PDB entry 8IA0 | electron microscopy, 2.70 A resolution | chains C1 and LF of the 64 polymer chains in the assembly

[Chain C1]
Molecule: 3341-nt RNA strand
From: Chaetomium thermophilum
Sequence (3341 nucleotides; each row starts with the number of its first residue):
     1 GGUUGACCUCGGAUCAGGUAGGAGGACCCGCUGAACUUAAGCAUAUCAAU
    51 AAGCGGAGGAAAAGAAACCAACAGGGAUUGCCCUAGUAACGGCGAGUGAA
   101 GCGGCAACAGCUCAAAUUUGAAAGCUGGCUUCGGCCCGCGUUGUAAUUUG
   151 GAGAGGAUGCUUUGGGCGAGGCUCCUUCUGAGUUCCCUGGAACGGGACGC
   201 CACAGAGGGUGAGAGCCCCGUAUAGUUGGAAGCCAAGCCUGUGUAAAGCU
   251 CCUUCGACGAGUCGAGUAGUUUGGGAAUGCUGCUCAAAAUGGGAGGUAAA
   301 UUUCUUCUAAAGCUAAAUACCGGCCAGAGACCGAUAGCGCACAAGUAGAG
   351 UGAUCGAAAGAUGAAAAGCACUUUGAAAAGAGGGUUAAAUAGCACGUGAA
   401 AUUGUUGAAAGGGAAGCGCUUGUGACCAGACUUGCGCCCGGCGGAUCAUC
   451 CGGUGUUCUCACCGGUGCACUCCGCCGGGCUCAGGCCAGCAUCGGUUCUG
   501 GCGGGGGGAUAAAGGCCCAGGGAAUGUGGCUCCUCCGGGAGUGUUAUAGC
   551 CCUGGGUGUAAUACCCUCGCCGGGACCGAGGACCGCGCUCUGCAAGGAUG
   601 CUGGCGUAAUGGUCACCAGCGACCCGUCUUGAAACACGGACCAAGGAGUC
   651 AAGGUUUUGCGCGAGUGUUUGGGUGUAAAACCCGCACGCGUAAUGAAAGU
   701 GAACGUAGGUGAGAGCUUCGGCGCAUCAUCGACCGAUCCUGAUGUAUUCG
   751 GAUGGAUUUGAGUAGGAGCGUUAAGCCUUGGACCCGAAAGAUGGUGAACU
   801 AUGCUUGGAUAGGGUGAAGCCAGAGGAAACUCUGGUGGAGGCUCGCAGCG
   851 GUUCUGACGUGCAAAUCGAUCGUCAAAUCUGAGCAUGGGGGCGAAAGACU
   901 AAUCGAACCAUCUAGUAGCUGGUUACCGCCGAAGUUUCCCUCAGGAUAGC
   951 AGUGUCGACCUUCAGUUUUAUGAGGUAAAGCGAAUGAUUAGGGACUCGGG
  1001 GGCGAUUUUUAGCCUUCAUCCAUUCUCAAACUUUAAAUAUGUAAGAAGCC
  1051 CUUGUUACUUAACUGAACGUGGGCAUUCGAAUGUAUCGACACUAGUGGGC
  1101 CAUUUUUGGUAAGCAGAACUGGCGAUGCGGGAUGAACCGAACGCGGGGUU
  1151 AAGGUGCCGGAGUGGACGCUCAUCAGACACCACAAAAGGCGUUAGUACAU
  1201 CUUGACAGCAGGACGGUGGCCAUGGAAGUCGGAAUCCGCUAAGGACUGUG
  1251 UAACAACUCACCUGCCGAAUGUACUAGCCCUGAAAAUGGAUGGCGCUCAA
  1301 GCGUCCCACCCAUACCCCGCCCUCAGGGUAGAAACGAUGCCCUGAGGAGU
  1351 AGGCGGCCGUGGAGGUCAGUGACGAAGCCUAGGGCGUGAGCCCGGGUCGA
  1401 ACGGCCUCUAGUGCAGAUCUUGGUGGUAGUAGCAAAUACUUCAAUGAGAA
  1451 CUUGAAGGACCGAAGUGGGGAAAGGUUCCAUGUGAACAGCGGUUGGACAU
  1501 GGGUUAGUCGAUCCUAAGCCAUAGGGAAGUUCCGUUUCAAAGGGGCACUC
  1551 GUGCCCCGUGUGGCGAAAGGGAAGCCGGUUAAUAUUCCGGCACCUGGAUG
  1601 UGGGUUUUGCGCGGCAACGCAACUGAACGCGGAGACGACGGCGGGGGCCC
  1651 CGGGCAGAGUUCUCUUUUCUUCUUAACGGUCUAUCACCCUGGAAACAGUU
  1701 UGUCUGGAGAUAGGGUUUAAUGGCCGGAAGAGCCCGACACUUCUGUCGGG
  1751 UCCGGUGCGCUCUCGACGUCCCUUGAAAAUCCGCGGGAGGGAAUAAUUCU
  1801 CACGCCAGGUCGUACUCAUAACCGCAGCAGGUCCCCAAGGUGAACAGCCU
  1851 CUGGUUGAUAGAACAAUGUAGAUAAGGGAAGUCGGCAAAAUAGAUCCGUA
  1901 ACUUCGGGAAAAGGAUUGGCUCUAAGGGUUGGGCACGUUGGGCUUUGGGC
  1951 GGACGCCCUGGGAGCAGAGGGCCUCUAGCCGGGCAACCGGCCGGCGGCCC
  2001 UCAGCACCCGGGGUUGAAGCCCUUAGCAGGCUUCGGCCGUCCGGCGUGCG
  2051 GUUAACAACCAACUUAGAACUGGUACGGACAGGGGGAAUCUGACUGUCUA
  2101 AUUAAAACAUAGCAUUGCGAUGGCCAGAAAGUGGUGUUGACGCAAUGUGA
  2151 UUUCUGCCCAGUGCUCUGAAUGUCAAAGUGAAGAAAUUCAACCAAGCGCG
  2201 GGUAAACGGCGGGAGUAACUAUGACUCUCUUAAGGUAGCCAAAUGCCUCG
  2251 UCAUCUAAUUAGUGACGCGCAUGAAUGGAUUAACGAGAUUCCCACUGUCC
  2301 CUAUCUACUAUCUAGCGAAACCACAGCCAAGGGAACGGGCUUGGCAAAAU
  2351 CAGCGGGGAAAGAAGACCCUGUUGAGCUUGACUCUAGUUUGACAUUGUGA
  2401 AAAGACAUAGGAGGUGUAGAAUAGGUGGGAGCUUCGGCGCCAGUGAAAUA
  2451 CCACUACUCCUAUUGUUUUUUUACUUAUUCAAUGAAGCGGGGCUGGACUU
  2501 GCGUCCAACUUCUGGAGUUAAGGUCCUUCGCGGGCCGACCCGGGUUGAAG
  2551 ACAUUGUCAGGUGGGGAGUUUGGCUGGGGCGGCACAUCUGUUAAACCAUA
  2601 ACGCAGGUGUCCUAAGGGGGGCUCAUGGAGAACAGAAAUCUCCAGUAGAA
  2651 CAAAAGGGUAAAAGUCCCCUUGAUUUUGAUUUUCAGUGUGAAUACAAACC
  2701 AUGAAAGUGUGGCCUAUCGAUCCUUUAGUCCCUCGAAAUUUGAGGCUAGA
  2751 GGUGCCAGAAAAGUUACCACAGGGAUAACUGGCUUGUGGCGGCCAAGCGU
  2801 UCAUAGCGACGUCGCUUUUUGAUCCUUCGAUGUCGGCUCUUCCUAUCAUA
  2851 CCGAAGCAGAAUUCGGUAAGCGUUGGAUUGUUCACCCACUAAUAGGGAAC
  2901 GUGAGCUGGGUUUAGACCGUCGUGAGACAGGUUAGUUUUACCCUACUGAU
  2951 GAACUCGUCGCAAUGGUAAUUCAGCUUAGUACGAGAGGAACCGCUGAUUC
  3001 AGAUAAUUGGUUUUUGCGGUUGUCCGACCGGGCAGUGCCGCGAAGCUACC
  3051 AUCUGCUGGAUAAUGGCUGAACGCCUCUAAGUCAGAAUCCAUGCCAGAAC
  3101 GCGACGAUACUACCCGCACGUUGUAGACGUAUAAGAAUAGGCUCCGGCCU
  3151 CGUAUCCUAGCAGGCGAUUCCUCCGCCGGCCUCGAAGUGGCCGUCGGUAA
  3201 UUCGCGUAUUGCAAUUUAGACACGCGCGGGAUCAAAUCCUUUGCAGACGA
  3251 CUUAGAUGUGCGAAAGGGUCCUGUAAGCAGUAGAGUAGCCUUGUUGUUAC
  3301 GAUCUGCUGAGGGUAAGCCCUCCUUCGCCUAGAUUUCCCAG
Unresolved in the structure: 1-2, 693-706, 847-854, 865-867, 901-905, 987-1028, 1074-1076, 1887-1893, 1914-1917, 2028-2040, 2082-2083, 2095, 2101-2109, 2150-2152, 2207-2242, 2273-2276, 2281, 2359-2362, 2485-2545, 2571-2721, 2753-2756, 2801-2804, 2817-2832, 2900-2903, 2911-2914, 2937-2940, 3338-3341

[Chain LF]
Name: 60S ribosomal protein l7-like protein
From: Chaetomium thermophilum
Reference sequence: G0SFL0 (G0SFL0_CHATD); numbering as in UniProt (aligned over 1-249)
Sequence (249 residues; row label = number of the first residue in the row):
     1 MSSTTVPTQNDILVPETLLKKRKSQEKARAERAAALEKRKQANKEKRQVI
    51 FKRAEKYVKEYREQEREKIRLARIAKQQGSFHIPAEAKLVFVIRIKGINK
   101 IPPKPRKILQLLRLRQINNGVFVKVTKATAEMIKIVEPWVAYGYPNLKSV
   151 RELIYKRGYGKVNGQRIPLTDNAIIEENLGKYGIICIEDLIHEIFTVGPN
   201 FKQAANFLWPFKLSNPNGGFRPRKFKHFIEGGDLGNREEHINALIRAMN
Unresolved in the structure: 1-2

[How chain C1 and chain LF interact]
Pairs across the interface (127):
  C447(C1) / Thr-5(LF)  hydrogen bond to the sugar
  A448(C1) / Ser-3(LF)  phosphate contact
  A448(C1) / Thr-4(LF)  sugar contact
  A448(C1) / Thr-5(LF)  sugar contact
  U449(C1) / Ser-3(LF)  phosphate contact
  U471(C1) / Thr-5(LF)  sugar contact
  C472(C1) / Thr-5(LF)  hydrogen bond to the phosphate
  C472(C1) / Val-6(LF)  sugar contact
  U497(C1) / Lys-156(LF)  salt bridge to the phosphate
  U497(C1) / Arg-157(LF)  salt bridge to the phosphate
  C498(C1) / Asn-217(LF)  hydrogen bond to the phosphate
  U499(C1) / Asn-217(LF)  hydrogen bond to the phosphate
  G506(C1) / Arg-66(LF)  hydrogen bond to the phosphate
  G507(C1) / Arg-66(LF)  salt bridge to the phosphate
  G507(C1) / Ile-69(LF)  sugar contact
  G507(C1) / Arg-73(LF)  salt bridge to the phosphate
  G508(C1) / Arg-73(LF)  salt bridge to the phosphate
  G508(C1) / Lys-76(LF)  sugar contact
  A509(C1) / Lys-76(LF)  salt bridge to the phosphate
  U510(C1) / Arg-73(LF)  base contact
  U510(C1) / Lys-76(LF)  salt bridge to the phosphate
  C566(C1) / Asn-146(LF)  hydrogen bond to the phosphate
  U567(C1) / Asn-146(LF)  hydrogen bond to the phosphate
  U567(C1) / Lys-148(LF)  sugar contact
  U567(C1) / Arg-246(LF)  salt bridge to the phosphate
  C568(C1) / Lys-148(LF)  salt bridge to the phosphate
  G585(C1) / Lys-40(LF)  salt bridge to the phosphate
  C586(C1) / Lys-40(LF)  salt bridge to the phosphate
  C586(C1) / Asn-43(LF)  phosphate contact
  C586(C1) / Asp-171(LF)  hydrogen bond to the sugar
  G587(C1) / Asn-43(LF)  phosphate contact
  G587(C1) / Arg-47(LF)  hydrogen bond to the phosphate
  C588(C1) / Arg-47(LF)  salt bridge to the phosphate
  A964(C1) / Lys-107(LF)  hydrogen bond to the phosphate
  A964(C1) / Leu-111(LF)  base contact
  G965(C1) / Pro-103(LF)  sugar contact
  G965(C1) / Lys-104(LF)  sugar contact
  G965(C1) / Lys-107(LF)  salt bridge to the phosphate
  U966(C1) / Lys-104(LF)  hydrogen bond to the phosphate
  U966(C1) / Lys-107(LF)  sugar contact
  U966(C1) / Ile-108(LF)  sugar contact
  U966(C1) / Leu-111(LF)  base contact
  U966(C1) / Met-132(LF)  base contact
  U967(C1) / Lys-104(LF)  salt bridge to the phosphate
  U967(C1) / Lys-127(LF)  sugar contact
  U967(C1) / Ala-128(LF)  hydrogen bond to the sugar
  U967(C1) / Glu-131(LF)  phosphate contact
  U967(C1) / Met-132(LF)  sugar contact
  U967(C1) / Ile-135(LF)  sugar contact
  U968(C1) / Lys-127(LF)  sugar contact
  U968(C1) / Ala-128(LF)  sugar contact
  U968(C1) / Glu-131(LF)  phosphate contact
  U969(C1) / Lys-127(LF)  phosphate contact
  U1040(C1) / Lys-104(LF)  salt bridge to the phosphate
  A1081(C1) / Thr-129(LF)  sugar contact
  U1082(C1) / Leu-111(LF)  hydrogen bond to the sugar
  U1082(C1) / Lys-202(LF)  salt bridge to the phosphate
  G1083(C1) / Leu-111(LF)  sugar contact
  G1083(C1) / Arg-113(LF)  phosphate contact
  G1083(C1) / Lys-202(LF)  salt bridge to the phosphate
  G1083(C1) / Asn-206(LF)  hydrogen bond to the phosphate
  U1084(C1) / Arg-113(LF)  phosphate contact
  U1084(C1) / Lys-161(LF)  salt bridge to the phosphate
  U1084(C1) / Asn-206(LF)  hydrogen bond to the phosphate
  U1120(C1) / Pro-103(LF)  phosphate contact
  G1121(C1) / Lys-100(LF)  sugar contact
  G1121(C1) / Ile-101(LF)  sugar contact
  G1121(C1) / Pro-103(LF)  phosphate contact
  G1121(C1) / Arg-106(LF)  salt bridge to the phosphate
  G1122(C1) / Asn-99(LF)  sugar contact
  G1122(C1) / Lys-100(LF)  phosphate contact
  C1138(C1) / Lys-100(LF)  phosphate contact
  G1139(C1) / Lys-96(LF)  salt bridge to the phosphate
  G1139(C1) / Lys-100(LF)  salt bridge to the phosphate
  G1139(C1) / Phe-225(LF)  sugar contact
  A1140(C1) / Lys-96(LF)  salt bridge to the phosphate
  A1140(C1) / Gly-97(LF)  hydrogen bond to the phosphate
  A1140(C1) / Asn-99(LF)  base contact
  A1140(C1) / Phe-225(LF)  phosphate contact
  A1141(C1) / Gly-97(LF)  phosphate contact
  A1141(C1) / Ile-117(LF)  phosphate contact
  G1148(C1) / Ser-214(LF)  hydrogen bond to the base
  U1149(C1) / Asn-215(LF)  hydrogen bond to the sugar
  U1149(C1) / Pro-216(LF)  hydrogen bond to the sugar
  U1149(C1) / Asn-217(LF)  phosphate contact
  U1149(C1) / Gly-218(LF)  phosphate contact
  U1150(C1) / Asn-215(LF)  sugar contact
  U1150(C1) / Pro-216(LF)  phosphate contact
  U1150(C1) / Asn-217(LF)  phosphate contact
  U1150(C1) / Gly-218(LF)  hydrogen bond to the phosphate
  U1150(C1) / Gly-219(LF)  hydrogen bond to the phosphate
  U1150(C1) / Phe-220(LF)  sugar contact
  A1151(C1) / Gly-219(LF)  phosphate contact
  A1151(C1) / Phe-220(LF)  hydrogen bond to the phosphate
  A1151(C1) / Arg-221(LF)  phosphate contact
  A1151(C1) / Lys-224(LF)  sugar contact
  A1151(C1) / Phe-225(LF)  sugar contact
  A1152(C1) / Pro-222(LF)  phosphate contact
  A1152(C1) / Arg-223(LF)  phosphate contact
  A1152(C1) / Lys-224(LF)  hydrogen bond to the phosphate
  G1153(C1) / Arg-223(LF)  phosphate contact
  A1314(C1) / Asn-215(LF)  base contact
  C1315(C1) / Ile-117(LF)  sugar contact
  C1315(C1) / Asn-118(LF)  hydrogen bond to the sugar
  C1315(C1) / Leu-213(LF)  hydrogen bond to the sugar
  C1315(C1) / Ser-214(LF)  sugar contact
  C1315(C1) / Asn-215(LF)  sugar contact
  C1316(C1) / Gln-116(LF)  phosphate contact
  C1316(C1) / Arg-157(LF)  hydrogen bond to the sugar
  C1316(C1) / Lys-212(LF)  phosphate contact
  C1316(C1) / Leu-213(LF)  sugar contact
  C1316(C1) / Ser-214(LF)  sugar contact
  C1317(C1) / Arg-166(LF)  salt bridge to the phosphate
  A1325(C1) / Gln-165(LF)  base contact
  G1331(C1) / Lys-21(LF)  salt bridge to the phosphate
  A1332(C1) / Lys-21(LF)  salt bridge to the phosphate
  A1333(C1) / Val-14(LF)  hydrogen bond to the base
  A1333(C1) / Thr-17(LF)  hydrogen bond to the base
  A1333(C1) / Leu-18(LF)  hydrogen bond to the base
  A1333(C1) / Lys-21(LF)  salt bridge to the phosphate
  A1334(C1) / Lys-21(LF)  phosphate contact
  U1343(C1) / Gln-165(LF)  hydrogen bond to the base
  U1343(C1) / Ile-167(LF)  sugar contact
  G1344(C1) / Gln-165(LF)  sugar contact
  G1344(C1) / Arg-166(LF)  hydrogen bond to the sugar
  G1344(C1) / Ile-167(LF)  sugar contact
  A1345(C1) / Arg-166(LF)  salt bridge to the phosphate
Also at the interface, not in a pair above, chain C1 (59 interface residues in all): A1085, G1326, G1346
Also at the interface, not in a pair above, chain LF (71 interface residues in all): Gln-25, Ile-95, Pro-102, Gln-110, Arg-115, Tyr-159, Gly-164, Asn-242, Ala-243

[In short]
59 residues of chain C1 and 71 residues of chain LF are in contact; the contacts include 31 hydrogen bonds and
27 salt bridges. Among the polar pairs are G1148(C1)/Ser-214(LF), A1333(C1)/Val-14(LF) and
A1333(C1)/Thr-17(LF).
Here chain C1 is a 3341-nt RNA strand and chain LF is 60S ribosomal protein l7-like protein, both from
Chaetomium thermophilum. Entry 8IA0 (Cryo-EM structure of a Chaetomium thermophilum pre-60S ribosomal subunit
- State Puf6) was determined by electron microscopy, deposited together with 8I9P, 8I9T, 8I9V, 8I9W, 8I9X,
8I9Y and 8I9Z.
